PDB entry 6KUI | X-ray diffraction, 2.33 A resolution | chains B and C of the 3 polymer chains in the assembly

== Chain B (and C) ==
Protein: ATP-dependent protease subunit HslV
From: Staphylococcus aureus (strain Mu50 / ATCC 700699)
Notes: EC 3.4.25.2; chain C of this document is another copy of the same molecule, construct and numbering; everything in this record applies to it too
Reference sequence: P65796 (HSLV_STAAM); numbering as in UniProt (aligned over 1-181)
Chain sequence (198 residues; each row starts with the number of its first residue; numbers below 1 keep their minus sign (Met-16 is residue -16)):
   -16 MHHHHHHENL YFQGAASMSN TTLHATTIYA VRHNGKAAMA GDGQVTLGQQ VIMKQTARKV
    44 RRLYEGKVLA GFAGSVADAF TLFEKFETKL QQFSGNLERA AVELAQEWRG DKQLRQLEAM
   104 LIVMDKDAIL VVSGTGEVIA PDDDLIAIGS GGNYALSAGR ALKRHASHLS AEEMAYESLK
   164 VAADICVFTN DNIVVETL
Not modelled in the structure: -16 to 8
Sequence notes: expression tag (-16 to 0)
UniProt features mapped onto this chain:
  - active site: Thr9
  - binding site (Na(+)): Ala166, Cys169, Thr172
Reported in the primary citation:
  - catalytic residues: Thr9
  - mutagenesis - T9A: abolished catalytic activity
  - catalytic residues: Asp25, Lys42, Ser133 (by similarity / conservation)
  - mutagenesis - S2A, H7A: decreased catalytic activity
  - mutagenesis - T4A/T5A: unchanged catalytic activity

== How chain B and chain C interact ==
Pairs across the interface - 27 pairs, chain B then chain C:
  Asn136(B) with Tyr137(C)
  Tyr137(B) with Asn136(C); Tyr137(C), hydrophobic; Ser140(C), hydrogen bond (backbone-side chain)
  Leu139(B) with Ile168(C), hydrophobic
  Ser140(B) with Tyr137(C); Ser140(C); Val164(C); Ile168(C)
  Arg143(B) with Asp167(C); Ile168(C)
  Ala144(B) with Ala141(C), hydrophobic
  Leu145(B) with Ala144(C); His148(C)
  Arg147(B) with Glu160(C), salt bridge
  His148(B) with Leu145(C); Ala149(C); Leu152(C); Glu160(C), salt bridge
  Ala149(B) with His148(C)
  Leu152(B) with His148(C)
  Glu160(B) with Arg147(C), salt bridge; His148(C), salt bridge
  Val164(B) with Ser140(C)
  Asp167(B) with Arg143(C)
  Ile168(B) with Ser140(C); Arg143(C)
Interface residues without a listed pair, chain B (18 interface residues in all): Ala141, His151, Lys163
Interface residues without a listed pair, chain C (17 interface residues in all): Leu139, His151

== Summary ==
18 residues of chain B and 17 residues of chain C are in contact; the contacts include 1 hydrogen bond and 4
salt bridges. Polar contacts include Arg147(B)-Glu160(C), His148(B)-Glu160(C) and Tyr137(B)-Ser140(C). The
paper reports catalytic residues Thr9(B), Asp25(B) and Lys42(B) among others; S2A and H7A of chain B reduce
catalytic activity; 4 substitutions were tested in all.
Both chains are ATP-dependent protease subunit HslV (Staphylococcus aureus (strain Mu50 / ATCC 700699)). Entry
6KUI (Active conformation of HslV from Staphylococcus aureus) was determined by X-ray diffraction together
with 6KR1 and 6KWW from the same study.
